4ETO - chains A and P of the 3 polymer chains in the assembly; structure by X-ray diffraction, 1.54 A resolution.

[Chain A]
Name: Protein S100-A4
Source organism: Homo sapiens
UniProtKB: P26447 (S10A4_HUMAN); residue numbers follow UniProt; this construct covers 1-93
Sequence (93 residues; numbered 1 to 93; the number before each row is that of its first residue):
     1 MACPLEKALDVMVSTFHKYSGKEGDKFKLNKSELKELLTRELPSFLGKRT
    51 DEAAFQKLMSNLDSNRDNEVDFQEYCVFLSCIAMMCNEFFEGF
Unresolved in the structure: 1, 47-49, 93
UniProt features mapped onto this chain:
  - binding site (Ca(2+)): Lys28, Glu33, Asp63, Asn65, Asp67, Glu69, Glu74
  - modified residue: Ala2 (N-acetylalanine), Lys7 (N6-acetyllysine), Lys35 (N6-acetyllysine)
Metal / ion sites: Ca2+ site 1: Ser20, Glu23, Asp25, Lys28, Glu33; Ca2+ site 2: Asp63, Asn65, Asp67, Glu69, Glu74

[Chain P]
Name: Myosin-9
Source organism: Homo sapiens
Notes: fragment: Coiled coil region residues 1908-1923
UniProtKB: P35579 (MYH9_HUMAN); numbering as in UniProt (aligned over 1908-1923)
Sequence (16 residues; numbered 1908 to 1923; the number before each row is that of its first residue):
  1908 DAMNREVSSLKNKLRR
Unresolved in the structure: 1922-1923
UniProt features mapped onto this chain:
  - modified residue: Arg1923 (Omega-N-methylarginine)

[Interface between chain A and chain P]
Contacting residue pairs (18; chain A residue first):
  Lys57(A) with Lys1920(P), hydrogen bond (side chain-backbone)
  Leu58(A) with Leu1921(P), hydrophobic
  Asn61(A) with Leu1917(P); Lys1920(P)
  Gln73(A) with Met1910(P); Glu1913(P), hydrogen bond
  Val77(A) with Glu1913(P); Val1914(P), hydrophobic; Leu1917(P), hydrophobic
  Phe78(A) with Leu1917(P), hydrophobic
  Ser80(A) with Val1914(P)
  Cys81(A) with Val1914(P); Leu1917(P), hydrophobic; Lys1918(P); Leu1921(P), hydrophobic
  Met84(A) with Val1914(P), hydrophobic; Lys1918(P)
  Met85(A) with Leu1921(P), hydrophobic
Other interface residues (no listed pair), chain A (11 interface residues in all): Leu62

[Summary]
The interface between chain A and chain P involves 11 residues on one side and 7 on the other; the contacts
include 2 hydrogen bonds. Polar pairs include Lys57(A)-Lys1920(P) and Gln73(A)-Glu1913(P). UniProt lists 7
Ca2+-binding residues on chain A.
Here chain A is Protein S100-A4 and chain P is Myosin-9, both from Homo sapiens. Entry 4ETO (Structure of
S100A4 in complex with non-muscle myosin-IIA peptide) was determined by X-ray diffraction.
